PDB entry 6T8B | electron microscopy, 3.65 A resolution | chains B and G of the 8 polymer chains in the assembly

[Chain B]
Molecule: DNA translocase FtsK
Source organism: Pseudomonas aeruginosa PAO1
Notes: fragment: Motor domain, residues 247-728
Reference sequence: Q9I0M3 (FTSK_PSEAE); residues 247-728 here = UniProt positions 247-728
Sequence (491 residues; each row starts with the number of its first residue):
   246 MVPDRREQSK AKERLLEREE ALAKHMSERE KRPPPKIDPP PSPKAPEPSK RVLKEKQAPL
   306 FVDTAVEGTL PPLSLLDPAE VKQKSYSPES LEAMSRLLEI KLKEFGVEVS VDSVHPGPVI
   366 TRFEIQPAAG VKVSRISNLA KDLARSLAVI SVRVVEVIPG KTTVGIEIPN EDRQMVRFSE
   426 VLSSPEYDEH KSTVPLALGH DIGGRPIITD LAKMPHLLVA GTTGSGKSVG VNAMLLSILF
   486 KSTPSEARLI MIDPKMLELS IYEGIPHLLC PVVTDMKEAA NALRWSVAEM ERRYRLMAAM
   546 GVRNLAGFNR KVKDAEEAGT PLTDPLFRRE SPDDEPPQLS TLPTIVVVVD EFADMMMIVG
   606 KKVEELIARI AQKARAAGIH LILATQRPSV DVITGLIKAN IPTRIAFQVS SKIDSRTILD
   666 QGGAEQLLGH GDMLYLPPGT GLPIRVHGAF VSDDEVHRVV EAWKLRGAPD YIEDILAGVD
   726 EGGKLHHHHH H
Unresolved in the structure: 246-313, 571-581, 721-736
Sequence notes: initiating methionine (246); expression tag (729-736)
Metal / ion sites: Mg2+: Ser-473 (together with ATP-gamma-S)
Ligand contacts: ATP-gamma-S (AGS; phosphothiophosphoric acid-adenylate ester): Thr-467, Thr-468, Gly-469, Ser-470, Gly-471, Lys-472, Ser-473, Val-474, Lys-500, Gln-631, His-675, Gly-676, Gly-693, Ala-694, Phe-695
Curated features (UniProtKB/Swiss-Prot):
  - binding site (ATP): Gly-469 to Val-474, His-675, Gly-693, Ala-694
From the paper describing this entry:
  - binding site for dsDNA substrate: Lys-657, Arg-661
  - binding site for dsDNA substrate (chain G): Lys-377, Arg-380, Arg-632, Ser-634, Val-635, Gly-640, Lys-643
  - binding site for ATP-gamma-S: Arg-620
  - catalytic residues: Arg-620

[Chain G]
Molecule: dsDNA substrate
Sequence (20 nucleotides; each row starts with the number of its first residue):
     1 ATATATATAT ATATATATAT

[Interface between chain B and chain G]
Residue-residue contacts (9; chain B residue first):
  Arg-632(B) with DT14(G), salt bridge to the phosphate
  Ser-634(B) with DA15(G), phosphate contact
  Val-635(B) with DA15(G), sugar contact; DT16(G), phosphate contact
  Gly-640(B) with DT16(G), phosphate contact
  Lys-643(B) with DA15(G), salt bridge to the phosphate
  Ile-658(B) with DA13(G), phosphate contact; DT14(G), sugar contact
  Thr-662(B) with DA15(G), phosphate contact
Other interface residues (no listed pair), chain B (8 interface residues in all): Pro-633

[Overview]
8 residues of chain B face 4 of chain G across their interface; the contacts include 2 salt bridges. Polar
contacts include Arg-632(B)/DT14(G) and Lys-643(B)/DA15(G). Bound to chain B: ATP-gamma-S. From the paper: the
catalytic residue Arg-620(B); a binding site for dsDNA substrate (chain G) at Lys-377(B), Arg-380(B) and
Arg-632(B) among others.
Chain B is DNA translocase FtsK (Pseudomonas aeruginosa PAO1) and chain G is dsDNA substrate; the structure,
FtsK motor domain with dsDNA, translocating state, was determined by electron microscopy (same publication as
6T8G and 6T8O).
